8EB2 - chains A and K of the 5 polymer chains in the assembly; structure by X-ray diffraction, 2.90 A resolution.

[Chain A]
Protein: HLA-A*02:01 alpha chain
Organism: Homo sapiens
Reference sequence: Q53Z42 (Q53Z42_HUMAN); residues 1-275 here correspond to UniProt positions 25-299 (UniProt number = residue number + 24)
Chain sequence (275 residues; each row starts with the number of its first residue):
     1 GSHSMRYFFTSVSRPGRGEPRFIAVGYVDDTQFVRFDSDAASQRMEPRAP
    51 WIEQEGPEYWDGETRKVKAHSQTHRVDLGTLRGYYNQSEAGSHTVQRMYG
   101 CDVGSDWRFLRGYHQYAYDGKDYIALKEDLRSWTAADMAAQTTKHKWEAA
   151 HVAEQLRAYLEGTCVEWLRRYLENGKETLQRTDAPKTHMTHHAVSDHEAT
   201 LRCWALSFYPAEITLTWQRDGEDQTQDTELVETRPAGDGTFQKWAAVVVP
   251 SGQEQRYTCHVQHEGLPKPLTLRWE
Disulfides: C101-C164, C203-C259
What the authors report for this chain:
  - specificity-determining residues: W107, F109 (by similarity / conservation)

[Chain K]
Protein: PA2.1 Fab Heavy Chain
Organism: Homo sapiens
Notes: antibody fragment or engineered binder
Chain sequence (221 residues; each row starts with the number of its first residue):
     1 QVQLVQSGAEVKKPGSSVKVSCKASGYTFTSYHIHWVRQAPGQGLEWIGW
    51 IYPGNVNTEYNEKFKGKATITADESTNTAYMELSSLRSEDTAVYYCAREE
   101 ITYAMDYWGQGTLVTVSSASTKGPSVFPLAPSSKSTSGGTAALGCLVKDY
   151 FPEPVTVSWNSGALTSGVHTFPAVLQSSGLYSLSSVVTVPSSSLGTQTYI
   201 CNVNHKPSNTKVDKKVEPKSC
Unresolved in the structure: 134-137, 220-221
Disulfides: C22-C96, C145-C201

[Interface between chain A and chain K]
Contacting residue pairs (20):
  S105(A) - N57(K)
  D106(A) - H33(K)  hydrogen bond (backbone-side chain)
  W107(A) - Y52(K)
  W107(A) - N55(K)
  R108(A) - H33(K)  hydrogen bond
  R108(A) - W50(K)
  R108(A) - E99(K)  salt bridge
  R108(A) - Y103(K)
  F109(A) - Y103(K)  hydrogen bond (backbone-side chain)
  E161(A) - I101(K)
  G162(A) - I101(K)
  E166(A) - Y32(K)
  E166(A) - I101(K)
  R169(A) - S31(K)  hydrogen bond (side chain-backbone)
  R169(A) - H33(K)
  R169(A) - Y52(K)
  R169(A) - I101(K)
  E173(A) - G54(K)
  K176(A) - G54(K)  hydrogen bond (side chain-backbone)
  Q180(A) - N55(K)
Interface residues without a listed pair, chain A (13 interface residues in all): V165
Interface residues without a listed pair, chain K (13 interface residues in all): T30, H35
Interface features reported in the paper:
  - epitope / paratope residues, chain A: D106(A), W107(A), R108(A), E161(A), G162(A), E173(A), K176(A), Q180(A)

[In short]
Chain A and chain K each contribute 13 residues to their interface, with 5 hydrogen bonds and 1 salt bridge.
Polar contacts include R108(A)-E99(K), D106(A)-H33(K) and R108(A)-H33(K). The paper reports epitope/paratope
residues D106(A), W107(A) and R108(A) among others; specificity determinants W107(A) and F109(A).
Here chain A is HLA-A*02:01 alpha chain and chain K is PA2.1 Fab Heavy Chain, both from Homo sapiens. Entry
8EB2 (Structure of HLA-A*02:01 in complex with NY-ESO-1 peptide and PA2.1 Fab) was determined by X-ray
diffraction.
